PDB entry 5TMF | X-ray diffraction, 3.00 A resolution | chains C and F of the 6 polymer chains in the assembly

[Chain C]
Protein: DNA-directed RNA polymerase subunit beta
From: Thermus thermophilus
Notes: EC 2.7.7.6
Reference sequence: Q8RQE9 (RPOB_THET8); numbering as in UniProt (aligned over 1-1119)
Sequence (1119 residues; numbered 1 to 1119; the number before each row is that of its first residue):
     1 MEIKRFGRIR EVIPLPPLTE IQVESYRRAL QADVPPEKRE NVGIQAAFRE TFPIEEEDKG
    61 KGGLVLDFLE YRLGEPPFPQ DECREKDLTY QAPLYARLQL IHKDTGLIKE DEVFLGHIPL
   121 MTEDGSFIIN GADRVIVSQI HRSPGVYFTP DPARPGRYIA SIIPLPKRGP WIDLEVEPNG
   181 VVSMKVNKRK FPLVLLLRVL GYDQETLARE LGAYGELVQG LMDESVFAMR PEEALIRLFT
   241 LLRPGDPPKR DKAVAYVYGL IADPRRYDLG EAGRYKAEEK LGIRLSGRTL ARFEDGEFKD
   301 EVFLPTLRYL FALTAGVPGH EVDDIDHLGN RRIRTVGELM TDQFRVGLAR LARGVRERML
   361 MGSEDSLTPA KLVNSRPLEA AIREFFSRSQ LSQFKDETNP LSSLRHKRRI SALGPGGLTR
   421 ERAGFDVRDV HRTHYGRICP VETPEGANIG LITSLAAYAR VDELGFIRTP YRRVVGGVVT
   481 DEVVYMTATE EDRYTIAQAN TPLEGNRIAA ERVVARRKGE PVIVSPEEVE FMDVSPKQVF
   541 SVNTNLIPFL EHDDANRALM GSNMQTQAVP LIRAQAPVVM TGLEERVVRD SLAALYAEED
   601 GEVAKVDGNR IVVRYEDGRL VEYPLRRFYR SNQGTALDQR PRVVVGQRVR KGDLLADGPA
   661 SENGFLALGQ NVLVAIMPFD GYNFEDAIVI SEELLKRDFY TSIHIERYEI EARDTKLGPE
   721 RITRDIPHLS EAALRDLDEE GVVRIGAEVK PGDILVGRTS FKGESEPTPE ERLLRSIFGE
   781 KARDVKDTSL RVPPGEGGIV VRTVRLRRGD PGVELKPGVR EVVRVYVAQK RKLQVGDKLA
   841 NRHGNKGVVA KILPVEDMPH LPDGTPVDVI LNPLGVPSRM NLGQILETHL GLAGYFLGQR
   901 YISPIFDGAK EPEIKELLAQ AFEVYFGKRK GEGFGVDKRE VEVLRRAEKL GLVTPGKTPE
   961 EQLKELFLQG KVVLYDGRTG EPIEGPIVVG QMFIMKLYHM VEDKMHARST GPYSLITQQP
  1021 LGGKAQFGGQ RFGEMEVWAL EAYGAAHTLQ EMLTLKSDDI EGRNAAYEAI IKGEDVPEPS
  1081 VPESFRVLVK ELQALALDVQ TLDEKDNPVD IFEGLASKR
Ligand contacts: NE6 (methyl [(1E,5R)-5-{(3S)-3-[(2E,4E)-2,5-dimethylocta-2,4-dienoyl]-2,4-dioxo-3,4-dihydro-2H-pyran-6-yl}hexylidene]carbamate): F1032, G1033, E1034, V1037, W1038, E1041, L1053, S1084, L1088

[Chain F]
Protein: RNA polymerase sigma factor SigA
From: Thermus thermophilus
Reference sequence: Q72L95 (SIGA_THET2); residue numbers follow UniProt; this construct covers 1-423
Sequence (423 residues; row label = number of the first residue in the row):
     1 MKKSKRKNAQ AQEAQETEVL VQEEAEELPE FPEGEPDPDL EDPDLTLEDD LLDLPEEGEG
    61 LDLEEEEEDL PIPKISTSDP VRQYLHEIGQ VPLLTLEEEV ELARKVEEGM EAIKKLSEIT
   121 GLDPDLIREV VRAKILGSAR VRHIPGLKET LDPKTVEEID QKLKSLPKEH KRYLHIAREG
   181 EAARQHLIEA NLRLVVSIAK KYTGRGLSFL DLIQEGNQGL IRAVEKFEYK RRFKFSTYAT
   241 WWIRQAINRA IADQARTIRI PVHMVETINK LSRTARQLQQ ELGREPTYEE IAEAMGPGWD
   301 AKRVEETLKI AQEPVSLETP IGDEKDSFYG DFIPDEHLPS PVDAATQSLL SEELEKALSK
   361 LSEREAMVLK LRKGLIDGRE HTLEEVGAFF GVTRERIRQI ENKALRKLKY HESRTRKLRD
   421 FLD
Not modelled in the structure: 1-72
Sequence notes: conflict T46 (Ala in Q72L95)
Curated features (UniProtKB/Swiss-Prot):
  - DNA-binding region: L383 to N402 (H-T-H motif)
  - region: S78 to I113 (Sigma-70 factor domain-1)
  - motif: D211 to Q214 (Interaction with polymerase core subunit RpoC)

[Chain C / chain F interface]
Contacting residue pairs (55):
  F114(C) - G283(F)
  F114(C) - R284(F)
  L115(C) - Q279(F)
  A370(C) - Q280(F)  hydrogen bond (backbone-side chain)
  K371(C) - Q280(F)
  N374(C) - Q279(F)
  S375(C) - Q279(F)  hydrogen bond
  R376(C) - A275(F)
  R376(C) - E285(F)  salt bridge
  L729(C) - L422(F)  hydrophobic
  L729(C) - D423(F)
  P769(C) - K373(F)
  P769(C) - L375(F)
  P769(C) - I376(F)  hydrophobic
  E770(C) - S351(F)  hydrogen bond
  E770(C) - L354(F)
  R772(C) - K373(F)
  L773(C) - L354(F)  hydrophobic
  L773(C) - L358(F)  hydrophobic
  L774(C) - L418(F)
  L774(C) - F421(F)
  L774(C) - L422(F)  hydrophobic
  R775(C) - L422(F)  hydrogen bond (side chain-backbone)
  S776(C) - K373(F)
  S776(C) - L405(F)
  I777(C) - K409(F)
  F778(C) - E412(F)
  F778(C) - R419(F)
  F778(C) - L422(F)  hydrophobic
  R808(C) - E305(F)  salt bridge
  G818(C) - K309(F)
  T1010(C) - P341(F)
  G1011(C) - S340(F)
  Y1013(C) - P334(F)
  Y1013(C) - D335(F)  hydrogen bond (backbone-backbone)
  Y1013(C) - P341(F)
  S1014(C) - I333(F)
  S1014(C) - D335(F)
  L1015(C) - I333(F)  hydrogen bond (backbone-backbone)
  L1015(C) - P334(F)
  L1015(C) - D335(F)
  I1016(C) - G330(F)
  Q1018(C) - D335(F)  hydrogen bond
  L1021(C) - D331(F)
  L1021(C) - F332(F)
  L1021(C) - I333(F)
  L1021(C) - P334(F)  hydrophobic
  R1063(C) - P341(F)
  N1064(C) - P339(F)
  N1064(C) - P341(F)
  Y1067(C) - P341(F)
  Y1067(C) - V342(F)  hydrophobic
  Y1067(C) - A345(F)  hydrophobic
  E1068(C) - A345(F)
  E1068(C) - S348(F)  hydrogen bond
Other interface residues (no listed pair), chain C (36 interface residues in all): L372, V373, H728, E780, I1060
Other interface residues (no listed pair), chain F (42 interface residues in all): R276, L282, L317, L338, A344, L350, G378, L408

[Summary]
Chain C and chain F form an interface of 36 and 42 residues respectively, with 8 hydrogen bonds and 2 salt
bridges. Among the polar pairs are R376(C)-E285(F), R808(C)-E305(F) and A370(C)-Q280(F). Ligands of chain C:
compound NE6.
Chain C is DNA-directed RNA polymerase subunit beta and chain F is RNA polymerase sigma factor SigA, both from
Thermus thermophilus; the structure, Re-refinement of thermus thermophilus RNA polymerase, was determined by
X-ray diffraction (same publication as 5TMC).
